PDB entry 4J1V | X-ray diffraction, 1.95 A resolution | chains A and G of the 3 polymer chains in the assembly

# Chain A
Protein: MOB kinase activator 1A
From: Homo sapiens
Reference sequence: Q9H8S9 (MOB1A_HUMAN); numbering as in UniProt (aligned over 33-216)
Chain sequence (184 residues; row label = number of the first residue in the row):
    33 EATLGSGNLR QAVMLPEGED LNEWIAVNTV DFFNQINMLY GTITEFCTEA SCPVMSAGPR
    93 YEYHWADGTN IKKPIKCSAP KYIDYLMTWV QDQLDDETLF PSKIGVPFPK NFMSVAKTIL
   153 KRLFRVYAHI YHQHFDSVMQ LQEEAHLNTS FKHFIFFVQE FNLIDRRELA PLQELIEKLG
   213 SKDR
Unresolved in the structure: 33-40, 100-105, 213-216
Bound ions: Zn2+: Cys79, Cys84, His161, His166
Curated features (UniProtKB/Swiss-Prot):
  - binding site (Zn(2+)): Cys79, Cys84, His161, His166
  - modified residue (Phosphothreonine): Thr35, Thr74, Thr181
From the paper describing this entry:
  - contacts within the chain: Tyr163-Asn180 (hydrogen bond)

# Chain G
Protein: NS5A domain II peptide
Reference sequence: Q99IB8 (POLG_HCVJF); residues 308-327 here correspond to UniProt positions 2284-2303 (UniProt number = residue number + 1976)
Chain sequence (20 residues; each row starts with the number of its first residue):
   308 ALPAWARPDY NPPLVESWRR
Unresolved in the structure: 308, 324-327
From the paper describing this entry:
  - contacts within the chain: Tyr317-Pro319
  - mutagenesis - D316E/Y317N, Y317A: abolished binding to MOB kinase activator 1A (chain A)

# Interface between chain A and chain G
Residue-residue contacts - 23 pairs, chain A then chain G:
  Tyr163(A) - Trp312(G)  hydrogen bond (backbone-side chain)
  His164(A) - Trp312(G)
  Phe167(A) - Trp312(G)
  Phe167(A) - Tyr317(G)
  Glu176(A) - Tyr317(G)  hydrogen bond
  Glu176(A) - Pro320(G)
  Ala177(A) - Pro320(G)
  Ala177(A) - Leu321(G)
  Ala177(A) - Val322(G)
  His178(A) - Val322(G)
  Asn180(A) - Tyr317(G)  hydrogen bond
  Asn180(A) - Pro319(G)
  Asn180(A) - Pro320(G)
  Asn180(A) - Leu321(G)
  Thr181(A) - Leu321(G)
  Thr181(A) - Val322(G)  hydrogen bond (side chain-backbone)
  Lys184(A) - Leu321(G)
  Leu204(A) - Trp312(G)  hydrophobic
  Leu207(A) - Trp312(G)  hydrophobic
  Lys210(A) - Trp312(G)  hydrogen bond (side chain-backbone)
  Lys210(A) - Arg314(G)
  Lys210(A) - Tyr317(G)
  Leu211(A) - Pro319(G)  hydrophobic
Other interface residues (no listed pair), chain A (14 interface residues in all): Pro203
Other interface residues (no listed pair), chain G (9 interface residues in all): Pro310, Ala311
From the paper, about this interface:
  - specific contacts: Tyr163(A)-Trp312(G) (hydrophobic contact), His164(A)-Trp312(G) (hydrophobic contact), Phe167(A)-Trp312(G) (hydrophobic contact), Glu176(A)-Tyr317(G) (hydrogen bond), Asn180(A)-Tyr317(G) (hydrogen bond), Thr181(A)-Val322(G) (hydrogen bond), Leu204(A)-Trp312(G) (hydrophobic contact), Leu207(A)-Trp312(G) (hydrophobic contact)
  - interface residues, chain G: Trp312(G), Pro319(G), Pro320(G)
  - hot spots on chain G (mutagenesis) - W312A: abolished binding to MOB kinase activator 1A (chain A)

# Overview
The interface between chain A and chain G involves 14 residues on one side and 9 on the other, with 5 hydrogen
bonds. Polar contacts include Tyr163(A)-Trp312(G), Glu176(A)-Tyr317(G) and Asn180(A)-Tyr317(G). The paper
describes hydrophobic contacts between Tyr163(A) and Trp312(G), His164(A) and Trp312(G) and Phe167(A) and
Trp312(G) among others; hydrogen bonds between Glu176(A) and Tyr317(G), Asn180(A) and Tyr317(G) and Thr181(A)
and Val322(G). The paper reports that D316E/Y317N, Y317A and W312A of chain G abolish binding to MOB kinase
activator 1A (chain A); interface residues Trp312(G), Pro319(G) and Pro320(G).
Here chain A is MOB kinase activator 1A (Homo sapiens) and chain G is NS5A domain II peptide. Entry 4J1V
(Functional and structural studies of MOBKL1B, a Salvador/Warts/Hippo tumor suppressor pathway, in HCV
replication) was determined by X-ray diffraction.
